Entry 1LW4 (X-ray diffraction, 1.90 A resolution); this record covers chains A and C of the 4 polymer chains in the assembly.

# Chain A (and C)
Molecule: L-allo-threonine aldolase
From: Thermotoga maritima
Notes: EC 4.1.2.5; chain C of this document is another copy of the same molecule, construct and numbering; everything in this record applies to it too
UniProt: Q9X266 (Q9X266_THEMA); residue numbers follow UniProt; this construct covers 1-343
Sequence (347 residues; each row starts with the number of its first residue; numbers below 1 keep their minus sign (Gly-3 is residue -3)):
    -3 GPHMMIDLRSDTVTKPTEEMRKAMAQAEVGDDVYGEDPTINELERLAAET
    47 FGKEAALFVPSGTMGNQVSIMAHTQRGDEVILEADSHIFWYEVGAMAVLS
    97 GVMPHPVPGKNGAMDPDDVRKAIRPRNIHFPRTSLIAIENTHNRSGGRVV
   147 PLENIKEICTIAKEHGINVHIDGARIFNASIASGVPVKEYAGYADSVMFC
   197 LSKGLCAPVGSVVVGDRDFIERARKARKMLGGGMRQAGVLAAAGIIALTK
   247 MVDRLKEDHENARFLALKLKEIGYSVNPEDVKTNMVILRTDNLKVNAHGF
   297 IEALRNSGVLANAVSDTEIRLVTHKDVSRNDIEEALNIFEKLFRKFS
Unresolved in the structure: -3 to 0
Differences from the reference sequence: cloning artifact (-3 to 0)
Modified residues: Mse0 (selenomethionine); Mse1, Mse16, Mse20, Mse60, Mse67, Mse92, Mse99, Mse110, Mse194, Mse225, Mse230, Mse247, Mse281 (selenomethionine; parent Met); Lys199 ((2S)-2-amino-6-[[3-hydroxy-2-methyl-5-(phosphonooxymethyl)pyridin-4-yl]methylideneamino]hexanoic acid; LLP)
Bound ions: Ca2+ site 1: Thr8, Thr10, Ser198, Ala203 (shared with 1 residue of chain D); Ca2+ site 2: Gln232 (shared with 3 residues of chain D)

# Chain A / chain C interface
Pairs across the interface - 44 pairs, chain A then chain C:
  Gly73(A) with Val94(C)
  Phe85(A) with Mse99(C); Pro100(C); Arg120(C)
  Trp86(A) with Arg120(C), hydrogen bond (backbone-side chain); His125(C); Phe126(C)
  Tyr87(A) with His125(C); Phe126(C), hydrophobic
  Glu88(A) with His125(C)
  Val89(A) with Ile124(C); His125(C), hydrogen bond (backbone-backbone); Pro127(C)
  Gly90(A) with Mse99(C); Pro127(C)
  Mse92(A) with Mse99(C)
  Ala93(A) with Ala93(C); Gly97(C); Val98(C); Mse99(C), hydrophobic
  Val94(A) with Gly73(C); Gly97(C)
  Gly97(A) with Ala93(C); Val94(C)
  Val98(A) with Ala93(C)
  Mse99(A) with Phe85(C), hydrophobic; Gly90(C); Mse92(C); Ala93(C), hydrophobic; Pro100(C), hydrophobic
  Pro100(A) with Phe85(C); Pro100(C)
  His101(A) with Trp86(C)
  Arg120(A) with Phe85(C), hydrogen bond (side chain-backbone); Trp86(C), hydrogen bond (side chain-backbone)
  Ile124(A) with Val89(C)
  His125(A) with Trp86(C); Tyr87(C); Glu88(C); Val89(C), hydrogen bond (backbone-backbone)
  Phe126(A) with Trp86(C); Tyr87(C), hydrophobic
  Pro127(A) with Val89(C); Gly90(C)
Other interface residues (no listed pair), chain A (22 interface residues in all): Arg72, Pro102
Other interface residues (no listed pair), chain C (21 interface residues in all): Arg72, Pro102

# In short
Chain A and chain C form an interface of 22 and 21 residues respectively, with 5 hydrogen bonds. Polar
contacts include Trp86(A)-Arg120(C), Arg120(A)-Phe85(C) and Val89(A)-His125(C). Thr8(A), Thr10(A), Ser198(A)
and Ala203(A) coordinate Ca2+ site 1.
Chain A and chain C are both L-allo-threonine aldolase (Thermotoga maritima); the structure, X-ray structure
of L-Threonine Aldolase (low-specificity) in complex with L-allo-threonine, was determined by X-ray
diffraction together with 1LW5 and 1M6S from the same study.
